PDB entry 4Z25 | X-ray diffraction, 3.34 A resolution | chains A and C

== Chain A (and C) ==
Name: Putative GMC-type oxidoreductase R135
From: Acanthamoeba polyphaga mimivirus
Notes: EC 1.-.-.-; chain C of this document is another copy of the same molecule, construct and numbering; everything in this record applies to it too
UniProtKB: Q5UPL2 (YR135_MIMIV); residues 1-652 here correspond to UniProt positions 51-702 (UniProt number = residue number + 50)
Amino-acid sequence (652 residues; numbered 1 to 652; the number before each row is that of its first residue):
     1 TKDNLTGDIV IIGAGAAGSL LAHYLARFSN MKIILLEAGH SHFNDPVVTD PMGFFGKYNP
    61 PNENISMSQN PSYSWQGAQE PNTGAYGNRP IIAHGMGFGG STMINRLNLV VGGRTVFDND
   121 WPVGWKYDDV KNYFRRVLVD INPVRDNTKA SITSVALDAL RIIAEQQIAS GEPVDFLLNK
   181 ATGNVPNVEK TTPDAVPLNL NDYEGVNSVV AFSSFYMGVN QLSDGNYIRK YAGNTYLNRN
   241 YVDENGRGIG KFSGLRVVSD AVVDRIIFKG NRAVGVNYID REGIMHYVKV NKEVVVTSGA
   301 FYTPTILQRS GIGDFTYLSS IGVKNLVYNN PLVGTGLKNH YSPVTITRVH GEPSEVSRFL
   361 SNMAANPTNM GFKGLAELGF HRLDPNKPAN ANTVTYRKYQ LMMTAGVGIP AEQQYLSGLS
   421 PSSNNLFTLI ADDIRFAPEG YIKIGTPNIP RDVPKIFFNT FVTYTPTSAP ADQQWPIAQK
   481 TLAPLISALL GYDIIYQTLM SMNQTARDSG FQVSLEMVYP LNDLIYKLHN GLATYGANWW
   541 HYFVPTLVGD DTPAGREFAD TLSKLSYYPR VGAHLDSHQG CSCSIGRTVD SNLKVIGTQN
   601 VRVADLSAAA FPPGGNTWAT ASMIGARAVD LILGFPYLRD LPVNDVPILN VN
Not modelled in the structure: 1-3
Swiss-Prot annotation at these positions:
  - active site: His578
Residues lining bound ligands: FAD (flavin-adenine dinucleotide): Ile12, Gly13, Ala14, Gly15, Ala16, Ala17, Leu36, Glu37, Ala38, Ser68, Trp75, Ala93, His94, Gly95, Met96, Gly97, Gly99, Gly100, Ser101, Thr102, Ile104, Asn105, Arg106, Leu107, Asn108, Ala261, Val262, Val263, Thr297, Ser298, Gly299, Tyr302, Ile306, Pro450, Ser577, His578, Asp605, Leu606, Asn616, Thr617, Trp618, Ala619, Ala621
From the paper describing this entry:
  - catalytic residues: His578, Asn616 (by similarity / conservation)
  - post-translational modification sites: Asn392, Thr467 (proposed by the authors, not directly observed)

== Interface between chain A and chain C ==
Pairs across the interface - 108 pairs, chain A then chain C:
  Glu63(A) with Tyr441(C), hydrogen bond; Lys443(C), salt bridge; Lys455(C), salt bridge; Phe457(C)
  Ile65(A) with Glu80(C); Pro81(C)
  Gln69(A) with Glu80(C); Pro81(C); Arg89(C)
  Asn70(A) with Lys455(C)
  Pro71(A) with Glu80(C); Arg451(C), hydrogen bond (backbone-side chain); Val453(C); Lys455(C)
  Ser72(A) with Tyr317(C); Gly445(C), hydrogen bond (side chain-backbone); Lys455(C)
  Ser74(A) with Arg451(C), hydrogen bond (backbone-side chain)
  Gln76(A) with Arg89(C), hydrogen bond; Val453(C)
  Ala78(A) with Ile91(C), hydrophobic
  Glu80(A) with Ile65(C); Gln69(C); Pro71(C)
  Pro81(A) with Ile65(C); Gln69(C)
  Tyr86(A) with Ala411(C); Glu412(C)
  Arg89(A) with Gln69(C); Gln76(C), hydrogen bond; Ile91(C)
  Ile91(A) with Ala78(C), hydrophobic; Arg89(C)
  Met96(A) with Thr446(C)
  Asp260(A) with Asn448(C), hydrogen bond (backbone-side chain)
  Val262(A) with Asn448(C); Ile449(C), hydrophobic
  Asp264(A) with Gly283(C)
  Arg265(A) with Arg281(C); Glu282(C), hydrogen bond (side chain-backbone); Gly283(C)
  Asn277(A) with Gly283(C)
  Ile279(A) with Asn448(C), hydrogen bond (backbone-side chain); Ile449(C), hydrophobic
  Asp280(A) with Asn448(C)
  Arg281(A) with Arg265(C); Gly322(C), hydrogen bond (side chain-backbone); Lys324(C); Pro447(C); Asn448(C)
  Glu282(A) with Arg265(C), hydrogen bond (backbone-side chain); Asn325(C)
  Gly283(A) with Asp264(C); Arg265(C); Asn277(C); Met285(C); Asn448(C)
  Ile284(A) with Met285(C), hydrophobic
  Met285(A) with Gly283(C); Met285(C)
  Gly322(A) with Arg281(C), hydrogen bond (backbone-side chain)
  Lys324(A) with Arg281(C); Glu282(C), salt bridge
  Asn325(A) with Glu282(C)
  Ala411(A) with Tyr86(C)
  Glu412(A) with Tyr86(C); Glu412(C); Gln413(C); Tyr567(C), hydrogen bond; Val571(C)
  Gln413(A) with Glu412(C)
  Tyr415(A) with Tyr86(C); Lys564(C); Tyr567(C), hydrophobic
  Leu416(A) with Tyr567(C)
  Tyr441(A) with Glu63(C), hydrogen bond
  Lys443(A) with Glu63(C), salt bridge
  Gly445(A) with Ser72(C), hydrogen bond (backbone-side chain)
  Pro447(A) with Arg281(C)
  Asn448(A) with Asp260(C), hydrogen bond (side chain-backbone); Val262(C); Ile279(C), hydrogen bond (side chain-backbone); Asp280(C); Arg281(C)
  Ile449(A) with Val262(C), hydrophobic; Ile279(C), hydrophobic; Pro450(C)
  Pro450(A) with Ile449(C)
  Arg451(A) with Pro71(C), hydrogen bond (side chain-backbone); Ser74(C), hydrogen bond (side chain-backbone); Met96(C); Asp452(C), salt bridge
  Asp452(A) with Arg451(C), salt bridge; Asp452(C); Val453(C)
  Val453(A) with Pro71(C); Gln76(C); Asp452(C)
  Lys455(A) with Asn70(C); Pro71(C); Ser72(C), hydrogen bond
  Phe457(A) with Glu63(C)
  Ser563(A) with Tyr415(C)
  Lys564(A) with Tyr415(C)
  Tyr567(A) with Glu412(C), hydrogen bond; Tyr415(C), hydrophobic; Leu416(C)
  Val571(A) with Glu412(C)
Also at the interface, not in a pair above, chain A (57 interface residues in all): Asn62, Trp75, Asn88, Tyr317, Thr446, Pro454
Also at the interface, not in a pair above, chain C (59 interface residues in all): Asn62, Ser68, Trp75, Asn88, Ala261, Ile321, Pro454, Ser563

== In short ==
57 residues of chain A and 59 residues of chain C are in contact; the contacts include 21 hydrogen bonds and 6
salt bridges. Polar contacts include Glu63(A)-Lys443(C), Glu63(A)-Lys455(C) and Lys324(A)-Glu282(C). Chain A
binds flavin-adenine dinucleotide. UniProt lists active-site residue His578(A) on chain A. The paper reports
catalytic residues His578(A) and Asn616(A); modification sites Asn392(A) and Thr467(A).
Chain A and chain C are both Putative GMC-type oxidoreductase R135 (Acanthamoeba polyphaga mimivirus); the
structure, Mimivirus R135 (residues 51-702), was determined by X-ray diffraction, deposited together with
4Z26.
